8EUY - chains 1 and F of the 40 polymer chains in the assembly; structure by electron microscopy, 3.00 A resolution.

# Chain 1
Molecule: 3497-nt RNA strand
Source organism: Schizosaccharomyces pombe
Sequence (3497 nucleotides; each row starts with the number of its first residue; note: 1 number in that range is skipped by the numbering (no residue carries it; nothing is unmodelled there)):
     1 AUUUGACCUCAAAUCAGGUAGGACUACGCGCUGAACUUAAGCAUAUCAAU
    51 AAGCGCAGGAAAAGAAAAUAACCAUGAUUCCCUCAGUAACGGCGAGUGAA
   101 GCGGGAAAAGCUCAAAUUUGAAAUCUGGCAACAUUUCUUUUGUUGUCCGA
   151 GUUGUAAUUUCAAGAAGCUGCUUUGAGUGUAGACGAUCGGUCUAAGUUCC
   201 UUGGAACAGGACGUCAGAGAGGGUGAGAACCCCGUCUUUGGUCGAUUGGA
   251 UAUGCCAUAUAAAGCGCUUUCGAAGAGUCGAGUUGUUUGGGAAUGCAGCU
   301 CUAAAUGGGUGGUAAAUUUCAUCUAAAGCUAAAUAUUGGCGAGAGACCGA
   351 UAGCGAACAAGUAGAGUGAUCGAAAGAUGAAAAGAACUUUGAAAAGAGAG
   401 UUAAAUAGUACGUGAAAUUGCUGAAAGGGAAGCAUUGGAAAUCAGUCUUA
   451 CCUGGGUGAGAUCAGUAGUCUCUUCGCGAGACUAUGCACUCUGAACCUGU
   501 GGUAGGUCAGCAUCAGUUUUCGGGGGCGGAAAAAGAAUAAGGGAAGGUGG
   551 CUUUCCGGGUUCUGCCUGGGGAGUGUUUAUAG
  582A C
   583 CC
   586 UUGUUGUAAUACGUCCACUGGGGACUGAGGACUGCGGCUUCGUGCCAAGG
   636 AUGCUGACAUAAUGGUUUUCAAUGGCCCGUCUUGAAACACGGACCAAGGA
   686 GUCUAGCAUCUAUGCGAGUGUUUGGGUGAUGAAAACCCAUCCGCGAAAUG
   736 AAAGUGAAUGCAGGUGGGAACGCCCUUGUGGCGUGCACCAUCGACCGACC
   786 CGGAAGUUUGUCAAUGGAAGGGUUUGAGUAAGAGCAUAGCUGUUGGGACC
   836 CGAAAGAUGGUGAACUAUGCCUGAAUAGGGUGAAGCCAGAGGAAACUCUG
   886 GUGGAGGCUCGUAGAGAUUCUGACGUGCAAAUCGAUCUUCAAAUUUGGGU
   936 AUAGGGGCGAAAGACUAAUCGAACCAUCUAGUAGCUGGUUCCUGCCGAAG
   986 UUUCCCUCAGGAUAGCAGAAACUCAGAUCAGUUUUAUGAGGUAAAGCGAA
  1036 UGAUUAGAGGUCUUGGGGAAGGAAUUUCCUCAACCUAUUCUCAAACUUUA
  1086 AAUAUGUAAGACGCCCUUGUCGCUUAAUUGGACGUGGGCCAUCGAAUGAG
  1136 AGUUUCUAGUGGGCCAUUUUUGGUAAGCAGAACUGGCGAUGCGGGAUGAA
  1186 CCGAACGUGAGGUUAAGGUGCCGGAAUGUACGCUCAUCAGACACCAGAAA
  1236 AGGUGUUAGUUCAUCUAGACAGCAGGACGGUGGCCAUGGAAGUCGGAAUC
  1286 CGCUAAGGAGUGUGUAACAACUCACCUGCCGAAUGAACUAGCCCUGAAAA
  1336 UGGAUGGCGCUUAAGCGUACUACCCAUACCUCACCGUCUGGGUUAGCUUU
  1386 GAGAAGCUCAGACGAGUAGGCAGGCGUGGAGGUUUGUGACGAAGCCUUGG
  1436 GCGUGAGCCUGGGUCGAACAGCCUCUAGUGCAGAUCUUGGUGGAAGUAGC
  1486 AAAUAUUCAAAUGAGAACUUUGAAGACUGAAGUGGGGAAAGGUUCCAUGU
  1536 GAACAGCAGUUGGACAUGGGUUAGUCGAUCCUAAGAGAUAGGGAAGCUCC
  1586 GUAUGAAAGUUGCACGAUUUUUCGUGCCUCCUAUCGAAAGGGAAUCCGGU
  1636 UAAUAUUCCGGAACCAGAAGGUGGAAUCAACACGGCAACGUAAAUGAAGU
  1686 UGGAGACGUCGGCGGGAGCCCUGGGAAGAGUUCUCUUUUCUUUUUAACAA
  1736 ACCAUUGAACUACCCUGAAAUCGGUUUAUCCGGAGCUAGGGUAUGGUGUU
  1786 UGGAAGAGUUCAGCGCCUCAUGCUGAAUCCGGUGCGCUCUCGACGGCCCU
  1836 UGAAAAUCCAACGGAAGAAUGGACCUUCGGGUCCUUGUUUUCACAUCUGG
  1886 UCGUACUCAUAACCGCAGCAGGUCUCCAAGGUGAACAGCCUCUAGUUGAU
  1936 AGAACAAUGUAGAUAAGGGAAGUCGGCAAAAUGGAUCCGUAACUUCGGGA
  1986 UAAGGAUUGGCUCUAAGGGUUGGGUACGUUGGGCCUUGGAACCUGAACGG
  2036 UUGCUGGACUGAGCGUGGACCGAUGUCUUUUCUCGCCUUUCGGGGUGAGA
  2086 AGGGAUGUUGGACCUGCUUGGACCUUGGCGGCCGGGAAGUCCUUGGUCGG
  2136 GCUUUUCUCCUUCUCGGGGAUUAUGCUCUUACUGGCGUACGUUUAACAAC
  2186 CAACUUAGAACUGGUACGGACAAGGGGAAUCUGACUGUCUAAUUAAAACA
  2236 UAGCAUUGCGAUGGCCAGAAAGUGGUGUUGACGCAAUGUGAUUUCUGCCC
  2286 AGUGCUCUGAAUGUCAAAGUGAAGAAAUUCAACCAAGCGCGGGUAAACGG
  2336 CGGGAGUAACUAUGACUCUCUUAAGGUAGCCAAAUGCCUCGUCAUCUAAC
  2386 UAGUGACGCGCAUGAAUGGAUUAACGAGAUUCCCACUGUCCCUAUCUACU
  2436 AUCUAGCGAAACCACAGCCUGGGGAACGGGCCAGGCAAAAUCAGCGGGGA
  2486 AAGAAGACCCUGUUGAGCUUGACUCUAGUUUGACAUUGUGAAGAGACAUA
  2536 GAGGGUGUAGGAUAAGUGGGAGUAUGUUUCGGCAUACGCCGGUGAAAUAC
  2586 CACUACCUUUAUCGUUUCUUUACUUAAUCAAUGAAGCGGAAUUGGGAUUU
  2636 AUUUCCCAUAUUCUAGCGUUAAAGUUUCUUCGCGAACUGAUCCGCGUUGA
  2686 UGACAUUGUCAGGUGGGGAGUUUGGCUGGGGCGGCACAUCUGUUAAAAGA
  2736 UAACGCAGGUGUCCUAAGGGGGACUCAUCGAGAACAGAAAUCUCGAGUAG
  2786 AAUAAAAGGGUAAAAGUCCCCUUGAUUUUGAUUUUCAGUGUGAAUACAAA
  2836 CCAUGAAAGUGUGGCCUAUCGAUCCUUUGUUCCCUCGAAAUUUGAGGACA
  2886 GAGGUGCCAGAAAAGUUACCACAGGGAUAACUGGCUUGUGGCAGCCAAGC
  2936 GUUCAUAGCGACGUUGCUUUUUGAUUCUUCGAUGUCGGCUCUUCCUAUCA
  2986 UACCGAAGCAGAAUUCGGUAAGCGUUGGAUUGUUCACCCACUAAUAGGGA
  3036 ACGUGAGCUGGGUUUAGACCGUCGUGAGACAGGUUAGUUUUACCCUACUG
  3086 AUGAAGUGUCGUCGCAAUGGUAAUUCAACUUAGUACGAGAGGAACCGUUG
  3136 AUUCAGAUCAUUGGUAUUUGCGGCUGCCUGACAAGGCAAUGCCGCGGAGC
  3186 UAUCAUCUGCUGGAUAACGGCUGAACGCCUCUAAGCCAGAAUCCGUGCCA
  3236 GAAAGCGACGAUUUUUUGGUCCGCAUGAUUUAUAUGUAUAAAAAUAGAGG
  3286 UAGGACUUGUUCCUACUCUCCUGUAUCGUAGAAGAUGGGCGAUGGUUGAU
  3336 GAAACGGAAGUGUUUUAUUGACUUGUCCAUGAAAUUCCAUUGAAAUCUUG
  3386 UGCGGAAUCGAAUCCAUUGCAUACGACUUUAAUGUGGAACGGGGUAUUGU
  3436 AAGCAGUAGAGUAGCCUUGUUGUUACGAUCUGCUGAGAUUAAGCCUUUGU
  3486 UCCCAAGAUUUG
Disordered / not traced: 1-2, 37-47, 92-93, 288-293, 315-318, 474-476, 552-572, 582A, 733-748, 775-815, 849-955, 991-994, 1026-1087, 1095-1129, 1228-1231, 1249-1318, 1332-1340, 1486-2436, 2471-3093, 3157-3178, 3247-3252, 3262-3268, 3290-3297, 3376-3384, 3435-3470, 3476-3479
Sequence notes: conflict U3196 (C6346 in 157310483)

# Chain F
Protein: 60S ribosomal protein L7-B
Source organism: Schizosaccharomyces pombe
UniProtKB: P25457 (RL7B_SCHPO); residues 1-250 here = UniProt positions 1-250
Chain sequence (250 residues; each row starts with the number of its first residue):
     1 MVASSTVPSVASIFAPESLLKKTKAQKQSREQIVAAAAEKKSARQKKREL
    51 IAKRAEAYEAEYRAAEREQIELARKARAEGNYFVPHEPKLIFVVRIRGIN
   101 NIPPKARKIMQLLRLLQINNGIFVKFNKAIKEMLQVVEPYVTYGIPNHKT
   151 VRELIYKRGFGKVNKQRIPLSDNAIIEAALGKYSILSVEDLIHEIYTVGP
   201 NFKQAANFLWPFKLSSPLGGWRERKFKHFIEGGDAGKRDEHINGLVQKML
Disordered / not traced: 1-10

# How chain 1 and chain F interact
Contacting residue pairs (111; chain 1 residue first):
  U518(1) / Lys-157(F)  salt bridge to the phosphate
  U518(1) / Leu-250(F)  phosphate contact
  U519(1) / Leu-218(F)  phosphate contact
  U520(1) / Leu-218(F)  phosphate contact
  C527(1) / Arg-67(F)  hydrogen bond to the phosphate
  C527(1) / Ile-70(F)  sugar contact
  G528(1) / Arg-67(F)  salt bridge to the phosphate
  G528(1) / Ile-70(F)  phosphate contact
  G528(1) / Arg-74(F)  salt bridge to the phosphate
  G529(1) / Arg-74(F)  salt bridge to the phosphate
  G529(1) / Arg-77(F)  salt bridge to the phosphate
  A530(1) / Arg-77(F)  salt bridge to the phosphate
  A531(1) / Arg-74(F)  hydrogen bond to the base
  A531(1) / Arg-77(F)  salt bridge to the phosphate
  U599(1) / Asn-147(F)  phosphate contact
  C600(1) / Asn-147(F)  hydrogen bond to the phosphate
  C600(1) / Lys-149(F)  phosphate contact
  C600(1) / Gln-247(F)  phosphate contact
  C601(1) / Lys-149(F)  salt bridge to the phosphate
  A602(1) / His-148(F)  base contact
  A602(1) / Arg-152(F)  base contact
  C620(1) / Lys-40(F)  salt bridge to the phosphate
  C620(1) / Arg-44(F)  salt bridge to the phosphate
  C620(1) / Asp-172(F)  hydrogen bond to the sugar
  G621(1) / Arg-44(F)  salt bridge to the phosphate
  G621(1) / Arg-48(F)  hydrogen bond to the phosphate
  G622(1) / Arg-48(F)  salt bridge to the phosphate
  A1015(1) / Lys-108(F)  phosphate contact
  A1015(1) / Leu-112(F)  base contact
  G1016(1) / Pro-104(F)  hydrogen bond to the sugar
  G1016(1) / Lys-105(F)  hydrogen bond to the sugar
  G1016(1) / Lys-108(F)  phosphate contact
  U1017(1) / Lys-105(F)  phosphate contact
  U1017(1) / Lys-108(F)  sugar contact
  U1017(1) / Ile-109(F)  sugar contact
  U1017(1) / Leu-112(F)  base contact
  U1017(1) / Met-133(F)  base contact
  U1018(1) / Lys-105(F)  salt bridge to the phosphate
  U1018(1) / Ala-129(F)  hydrogen bond to the sugar
  U1018(1) / Glu-132(F)  sugar contact
  U1018(1) / Met-133(F)  hydrogen bond to the sugar
  U1019(1) / Ala-129(F)  sugar contact
  U1019(1) / Glu-132(F)  phosphate contact
  U1020(1) / Lys-128(F)  salt bridge to the phosphate
  U1020(1) / Glu-132(F)  phosphate contact
  A1131(1) / Lys-125(F)  phosphate contact
  A1131(1) / Asn-127(F)  sugar contact
  U1132(1) / Leu-112(F)  hydrogen bond to the sugar
  U1132(1) / Lys-125(F)  salt bridge to the phosphate
  U1132(1) / Lys-203(F)  salt bridge to the phosphate
  G1133(1) / Gln-111(F)  hydrogen bond to the sugar
  G1133(1) / Leu-112(F)  sugar contact
  G1133(1) / Arg-114(F)  phosphate contact
  G1133(1) / Lys-203(F)  phosphate contact
  G1133(1) / Asn-207(F)  hydrogen bond to the phosphate
  A1134(1) / Arg-114(F)  phosphate contact
  A1134(1) / Lys-162(F)  salt bridge to the phosphate
  A1134(1) / Asn-207(F)  hydrogen bond to the phosphate
  G1170(1) / Pro-104(F)  phosphate contact
  G1188(1) / Arg-97(F)  salt bridge to the phosphate
  G1188(1) / Phe-226(F)  phosphate contact
  A1189(1) / Arg-97(F)  salt bridge to the phosphate
  A1189(1) / Gly-98(F)  hydrogen bond to the phosphate
  A1189(1) / Asn-100(F)  base contact
  A1189(1) / Asn-101(F)  base contact
  A1189(1) / Phe-226(F)  phosphate contact
  A1190(1) / Gly-98(F)  phosphate contact
  A1190(1) / Ile-99(F)  hydrogen bond to the phosphate
  A1190(1) / Asn-100(F)  hydrogen bond to the sugar
  G1197(1) / Ser-215(F)  hydrogen bond to the base
  U1198(1) / Ser-216(F)  hydrogen bond to the sugar
  U1198(1) / Pro-217(F)  hydrogen bond to the sugar
  U1198(1) / Leu-218(F)  sugar contact
  U1198(1) / Gly-219(F)  phosphate contact
  U1199(1) / Ser-216(F)  sugar contact
  U1199(1) / Pro-217(F)  phosphate contact
  U1199(1) / Gly-219(F)  hydrogen bond to the phosphate
  U1199(1) / Gly-220(F)  hydrogen bond to the phosphate
  U1199(1) / Trp-221(F)  sugar contact
  A1200(1) / Gly-220(F)  phosphate contact
  A1200(1) / Trp-221(F)  hydrogen bond to the phosphate
  A1200(1) / Lys-225(F)  phosphate contact
  A1200(1) / Phe-226(F)  sugar contact
  A1201(1) / Glu-223(F)  phosphate contact
  A1201(1) / Arg-224(F)  phosphate contact
  A1201(1) / Lys-225(F)  hydrogen bond to the phosphate
  A1363(1) / Ile-118(F)  sugar contact
  C1364(1) / Gln-117(F)  hydrogen bond to the phosphate
  C1364(1) / Ile-118(F)  sugar contact
  C1364(1) / Asn-119(F)  hydrogen bond to the sugar
  C1364(1) / Leu-214(F)  hydrogen bond to the sugar
  C1364(1) / Ser-215(F)  sugar contact
  C1364(1) / Ser-216(F)  hydrogen bond to the base
  C1365(1) / Gln-117(F)  phosphate contact
  C1365(1) / Arg-158(F)  hydrogen bond to the sugar
  C1365(1) / Lys-213(F)  salt bridge to the phosphate
  C1365(1) / Leu-214(F)  sugar contact
  C1365(1) / Ser-215(F)  sugar contact
  U1366(1) / Arg-167(F)  salt bridge to the phosphate
  A1380(1) / Ser-18(F)  sugar contact
  A1380(1) / Lys-21(F)  base contact
  A1380(1) / Lys-22(F)  salt bridge to the phosphate
  A1380(1) / Ala-25(F)  base contact
  C1382(1) / Lys-22(F)  hydrogen bond to the sugar
  C1382(1) / Gln-26(F)  base contact
  A1395(1) / Gln-166(F)  hydrogen bond to the sugar
  A1395(1) / Ile-168(F)  sugar contact
  G1396(1) / Gln-166(F)  sugar contact
  G1396(1) / Arg-167(F)  hydrogen bond to the sugar
  G1396(1) / Ile-168(F)  sugar contact
  A1397(1) / Arg-167(F)  salt bridge to the phosphate
Interface residues without a listed pair, chain 1 (49 interface residues in all): U517, G1202, C1355, U1374, G1375, C1398
Interface residues without a listed pair, chain F (67 interface residues in all): Ile-96, Leu-113, Ile-130, Val-136, Lys-165, Arg-222

# In short
The interface between chain 1 and chain F involves 49 residues on one side and 67 on the other; the contacts
include 31 hydrogen bonds and 23 salt bridges. Among the polar pairs are A531(1)/Arg-74(F),
G1197(1)/Ser-215(F) and C1364(1)/Ser-216(F).
Chain 1 is a 3497-nt RNA strand and chain F is 60S ribosomal protein L7-B, both from Schizosaccharomyces
pombe; the structure, Ytm1 associated nascent 60S ribosome (-fkbp39) State 1A, was determined by electron
microscopy (same publication as 8ESQ, 8ESR, 8ETC, 8ETG, 8ETH, 8ETI and 3 further entries).
